1JE8 - chains A and B of the 4 polymer chains in the assembly; structure by X-ray diffraction, 2.12 A resolution.

# Chain A (and B)
Name: Nitrate/Nitrite Response Regulator Protein NARL
Organism: Escherichia coli
Notes: fragment: DNA Binding Domain (147-216); chain B of this document is another copy of the same molecule, construct and numbering; everything in this record applies to it too
UniProt: P10957 (NARL_ECOLI); residue numbers follow UniProt; this construct covers 147-216
Amino-acid sequence (82 residues; row label = number of the first residue in the row; note: 147 numbers in that range are skipped by the numbering (no residue carries them; nothing is unmodelled there); numbers below 1 keep their minus sign (Mse-12 is residue -12)):
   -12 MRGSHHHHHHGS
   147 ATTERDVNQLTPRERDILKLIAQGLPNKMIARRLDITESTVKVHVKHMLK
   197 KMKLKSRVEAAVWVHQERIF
Disordered / not traced: -12 to -1, 147-150
Modified positions: Mse-12 (selenomethionine); Mse175, Mse194, Mse198 (selenomethionine; parent Met)
Differences from the reference sequence: expression tag (-12 to -1); modified residue (175, 194, 198)

# How chain A and chain B interact
Contacting residue pairs - 15 pairs, chain A then chain B:
  Ile167(A) - Val204(B)
  Ala168(A) - Val208(B)
  Gly170(A) - Val204(B)
  Gly170(A) - Glu205(B)
  Gly170(A) - Val208(B)
  Val204(A) - Ile167(B)
  Val204(A) - Gly170(B)
  Val204(A) - Val204(B)  hydrophobic
  Glu205(A) - Gly170(B)
  Val208(A) - Ala168(B)
  Val208(A) - Gly170(B)
  Val208(A) - His211(B)
  His211(A) - Val208(B)
  His211(A) - His211(B)
  His211(A) - Gln212(B)
Other interface residues (no listed pair), chain A (11 interface residues in all): Gln169, Arg203, Ala207, Gln212
Other interface residues (no listed pair), chain B (12 interface residues in all): Gln169, Ser202, Arg203, Ala207

# In short
11 residues of chain A and 12 residues of chain B are in contact.
Both chains are Nitrate/Nitrite Response Regulator Protein NARL (Escherichia coli). Entry 1JE8 (Two-Component
response regulator NarL/DNA Complex: DNA Bending Found in a High Affinity Site) was determined by X-ray
diffraction.
